6RD9 - chains 2 and 4 of the 31 polymer chains in the assembly; structure by electron microscopy, 3.00 A resolution.

Chain 2:
Name: ASA-2: Polytomella F-ATP synthase associated subunit 2
Organism: Polytomella sp. Pringsheim 198.80
Notes: engineered mutation(s): P165F, N167S
Chain sequence (441 residues; row label = number of the first residue in the row):
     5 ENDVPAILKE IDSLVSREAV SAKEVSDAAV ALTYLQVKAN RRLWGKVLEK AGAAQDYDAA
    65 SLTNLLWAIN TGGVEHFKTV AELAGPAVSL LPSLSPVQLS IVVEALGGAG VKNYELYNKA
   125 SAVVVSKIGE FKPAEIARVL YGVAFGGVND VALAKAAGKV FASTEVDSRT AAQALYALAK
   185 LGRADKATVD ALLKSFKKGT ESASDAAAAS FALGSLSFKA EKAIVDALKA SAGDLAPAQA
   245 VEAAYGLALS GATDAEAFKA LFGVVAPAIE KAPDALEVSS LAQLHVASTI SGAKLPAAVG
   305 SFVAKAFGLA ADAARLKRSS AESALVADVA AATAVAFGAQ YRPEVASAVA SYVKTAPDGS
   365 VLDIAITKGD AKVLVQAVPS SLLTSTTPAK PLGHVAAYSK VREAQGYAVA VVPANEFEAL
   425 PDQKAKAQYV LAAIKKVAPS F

Chain 4:
Name: Mitochondrial ATP synthase associated protein ASA4
Organism: Polytomella sp. Pringsheim 198.80
Reference sequence: D7NIZ2 (D7NIZ2_9CHLO); residues 1-294 here = UniProt positions 1-294
Chain sequence (294 residues; row label = number of the first residue in the row):
     1 ATEPAVSKKE VLYFLSSKDA ESSTAVKSYL KSLYAGAQVE ATETDASELI AQLEKKYLSA
    61 QVVEPGVHNI ALPLGESGSA PVKRYAAELF NLGAQAGFEC PFIEVSKKFG QETATSETVK
   121 DVLNKTKSYV SADYNAALNE VLSSVEAEIN GPVLFDGKTE GFKKFAAKAK AVAVSRGLPA
   181 DTILAYCAGS ANEDAADKVS KEFFTWFESA YTADAAAEVK AIEAEAASIL DRHLAKPVAQ
   241 IRKEQASAYA SLLKRAETAK GAKWAEKYLE DVKAVQWFDA SVAEAPASGP KVAA
Disordered / not traced: 1-4

Chain 2 / chain 4 interface:
Contacting residue pairs - 71 pairs, chain 2 then chain 4:
  F81(2) - E88(4)
  K82(2) - A71(4)
  K82(2) - R84(4)
  A85(2) - R84(4)
  E86(2) - A80(4)
  E86(2) - P81(4)
  E86(2) - R84(4)  salt bridge
  G89(2) - A80(4)
  K116(2) - A87(4)
  K116(2) - F90(4)
  K116(2) - Y211(4)
  N117(2) - K83(4)  hydrogen bond
  N117(2) - E208(4)
  Y118(2) - F204(4)
  Y118(2) - E208(4)  hydrogen bond (backbone-side chain)
  E119(2) - K83(4)  salt bridge
  E119(2) - E208(4)  hydrogen bond (backbone-side chain)
  N122(2) - K201(4)
  N122(2) - T205(4)  hydrogen bond
  S125(2) - K201(4)
  N153(2) - D197(4)
  D154(2) - D197(4)
  D154(2) - K201(4)
  V155(2) - E193(4)
  V155(2) - D197(4)  hydrogen bond (backbone-side chain)
  A156(2) - D197(4)
  K159(2) - D194(4)  salt bridge
  R187(2) - E193(4)  salt bridge
  E274(2) - Y34(4)
  P277(2) - Y34(4)  hydrophobic
  D278(2) - K27(4)
  D278(2) - K31(4)
  E281(2) - L15(4)
  E281(2) - K18(4)  salt bridge
  V282(2) - L15(4)  hydrophobic
  V282(2) - L30(4)  hydrophobic
  L285(2) - L30(4)  hydrophobic
  A302(2) - Y34(4)
  F306(2) - L30(4)
  F306(2) - L33(4)
  F306(2) - Y34(4)
  K309(2) - L33(4)  hydrogen bond (side chain-backbone)
  K309(2) - G36(4)
  K309(2) - A37(4)  hydrogen bond (side chain-backbone)
  K309(2) - V39(4)
  L313(2) - K8(4)
  L313(2) - L12(4)
  L313(2) - L15(4)
  L313(2) - Y29(4)  hydrophobic
  L313(2) - L33(4)  hydrophobic
  L313(2) - V39(4)  hydrophobic
  D316(2) - K8(4)  salt bridge
  D316(2) - L12(4)
  D316(2) - T42(4)
  A317(2) - L12(4)
  A317(2) - L15(4)  hydrophobic
  L320(2) - K9(4)
  L320(2) - L12(4)  hydrophobic
  L320(2) - Y13(4)  hydrophobic
  K321(2) - Y13(4)  hydrogen bond (side chain-backbone)
  K321(2) - S16(4)
  K321(2) - Q95(4)  hydrogen bond (side chain-backbone)
  S323(2) - E99(4)
  S324(2) - E99(4)
  S324(2) - K107(4)
  V357(2) - T44(4)  hydrogen bond (backbone-side chain)
  D362(2) - V39(4)
  G363(2) - A41(4)
  G363(2) - T42(4)  hydrogen bond (backbone-backbone)
  V365(2) - T42(4)
  S389(2) - E193(4)
Interface residues without a listed pair, chain 2 (46 interface residues in all): A88, I273, V303, A314, T359, S364, T390, T391
Interface residues without a listed pair, chain 4 (44 interface residues in all): Q38, E40, K55, N91, G97, K198

Overview:
46 residues of chain 2 and 44 residues of chain 4 are in contact; the contacts include 11 hydrogen bonds and 6
salt bridges. Among the polar pairs are E86(2)-R84(4), E119(2)-K83(4) and K159(2)-D194(4).
Here chain 2 is ASA-2: Polytomella F-ATP synthase associated subunit 2 and chain 4 is Mitochondrial ATP
synthase associated protein ASA4, both from Polytomella sp. Pringsheim 198.80. Entry 6RD9 (CryoEM structure of
Polytomella F-ATP synthase, Primary rotary state 1, composite map) was determined by electron microscopy (same
publication as 6RD4, 6RD5, 6RD6, 6RD7, 6RD8, 6RDA and 46 further entries).
